Entry 9KNC (X-ray diffraction, 1.90 A resolution); this record covers chains A and C.

[Chain A]
Molecule: Estrogen-related receptor gamma
From: Homo sapiens
UniProtKB: P62508 (ERR3_HUMAN); numbering as in UniProt (aligned over 229-458)
Sequence (251 residues; numbered 208 to 458; the number before each row is that of its first residue):
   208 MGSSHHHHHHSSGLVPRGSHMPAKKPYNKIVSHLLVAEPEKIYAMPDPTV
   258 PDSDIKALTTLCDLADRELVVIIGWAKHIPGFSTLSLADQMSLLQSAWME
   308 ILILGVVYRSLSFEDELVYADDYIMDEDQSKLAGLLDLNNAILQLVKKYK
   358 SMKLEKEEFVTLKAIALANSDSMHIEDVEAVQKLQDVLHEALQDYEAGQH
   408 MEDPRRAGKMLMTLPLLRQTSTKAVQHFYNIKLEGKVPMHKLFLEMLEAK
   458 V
Not modelled in the structure: 208-232, 458
Differences from the reference sequence: initiating methionine (208); expression tag (209-228)
Residues lining bound ligands:
  - 6-nitro-1H-indole (A1EF8): L268, L271, A272, E275, M306, L309, I310, V313, R316, Y326, L345, I349, A431, F435
  - r-1,2-propanediol (PGR), molecule 1: E247, K248, I249, L271, E275, R316, Y326, A327
  - r-1,2-propanediol (PGR), molecule 2: K248, I249, Y250, M252, R274
  - r-1,2-propanediol (PGR), molecule 3: K248, Y315, K363
  - r-1,2-propanediol (PGR), molecule 4: P287, G288, T291, L292, A387, K390, L391, V394
  - r-1,2-propanediol (PGR), molecule 5: S290, T291, L292, S293, L294
  - r-1,2-propanediol (PGR), molecule 6: K439, V444, P445, M446, L451

[Chain C]
Molecule: Nuclear receptor-interacting protein 1
From: Homo sapiens
UniProtKB: P48552 (NRIP1_HUMAN); residues 376-390 here = UniProt positions 376-390
Sequence (15 residues; row label = number of the first residue in the row):
   376 NNSLLLHLLKSQTIP
Not modelled in the structure: 376, 388-390

[How chain A and chain C interact]
Residue-residue contacts - 21 pairs, chain A then chain C:
  I280(A) with L380(C), hydrophobic; L383(C), hydrophobic; L384(C), hydrophobic
  K284(A) with L383(C), hydrogen bond (side chain-backbone); L384(C), hydrogen bond (side chain-backbone); S386(C), hydrogen bond (side chain-backbone)
  L294(A) with L381(C), hydrophobic; K385(C)
  Q297(A) with L384(C)
  M298(A) with S378(C); L380(C), hydrophobic; L381(C), hydrophobic; L384(C), hydrophobic
  L301(A) with L384(C), hydrophobic
  Q302(A) with L380(C)
  L449(A) with L379(C), hydrophobic; L383(C), hydrophobic
  E452(A) with S378(C), hydrogen bond; L379(C), hydrogen bond (side chain-backbone); L380(C), hydrogen bond (side chain-backbone)
  M453(A) with L380(C), hydrophobic
Interface residues without a listed pair, chain A (13 interface residues in all): V277, F289, K448
Interface residues without a listed pair, chain C (9 interface residues in all): N377

[Overview]
Chain A and chain C form an interface of 13 and 9 residues respectively; the contacts include 6 hydrogen
bonds. Among the polar pairs are K284(A)-L383(C), K284(A)-L384(C) and K284(A)-S386(C). Chain A binds
6-nitro-1H-indole and 6 copies of r-1,2-propanediol.
Here chain A is Estrogen-related receptor gamma and chain C is Nuclear receptor-interacting protein 1, both
from Homo sapiens. Entry 9KNC (Crystal structure of human ERRg LBD in complex with 6-nitroindole) was
determined by X-ray diffraction together with 9KND, 9KNE, 9KNF and 9KNG from the same study.
